1RXO - chains F and H of the 8 polymer chains in the assembly; structure by X-ray diffraction, 2.20 A resolution.

== Chain F ==
Protein: Ribulose bisphosphate carboxylase/oxygenase
From: Spinacia oleracea
Notes: EC 4.1.1.39
Reference sequence: P00870 (RBS1_SPIOL); residues 1-123 here correspond to UniProt positions 58-180 (UniProt number = residue number + 57)
Chain sequence (123 residues; each row starts with the number of its first residue):
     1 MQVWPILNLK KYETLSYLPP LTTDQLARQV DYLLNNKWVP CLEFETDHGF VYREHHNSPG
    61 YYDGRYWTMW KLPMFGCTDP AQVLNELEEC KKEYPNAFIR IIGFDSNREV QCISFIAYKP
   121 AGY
Differences from the reference sequence: conflict Gln2 (Lys59 in P00870), Ile6 (Thr63 in P00870), Leu7 (Gln64 in P00870), Leu9 (Met66 in P00870), Lys11 (Arg68 in P00870), Glu109 (Gln166 in P00870), Ile113 (Val170 in P00870)

== Chain H ==
Protein: Ribulose bisphosphate carboxylase/oxygenase
From: Spinacia oleracea
Notes: EC 4.1.1.39
Reference sequence: P00875 (RBL_SPIOL); residues 1-475 here = UniProt positions 1-475
Chain sequence (475 residues; row label = number of the first residue in the row):
     1 MSPQTETKAS VGFKAGVKDY KLTYYTPEYE TLDTDILAAF RVSPQPGVPP EEAGAAVAAE
    61 SSTGTWTTVW TDGLTNLDRY KGRCYHIEPV AGEENQYICY VAYPLDLFEE GSVTNMFTSI
   121 VGNVFGFKAL RALRLEDLRI PVAYVKTFQG PPHGIQVERD KLNKYGRPLL GCTIKPKLGL
   181 SAKNYGRAVY ECLRGGLDFT KDDENVNSQP FMRWRDRFLF CAEALYKAQA ETGEIKGHYL
   241 NATAGTCEDM MKRAVFAREL GVPIVMHDYL TGGFTANTTL SHYCRDNGLL LHIHRAMHAV
   301 IDRQKNHGMH FRVLAKALRL SGGDHIHSGT VVGKLEGERD ITLGFVDLLR DDYTEKDRSR
   361 GIYFTQSWVS TPGVLPVASG GIHVWHMPAL TEIFGDDSVL QFGGGTLGHP WGNAPGAVAN
   421 RVALEACVQA RNEGRDLARE GNTIIREATK WSPELAAACE VWKEIKFEFP AMDTV
Disordered / not traced: 1-8, 464-475
Differences from the reference sequence: modified residue (201)
Modified / non-standard residues: Lys201 (lysine nz-carboxylic acid; KCX)
Swiss-Prot annotation at these positions:
  - active site (Proton acceptor): Lys175, His294
  - binding site (substrate): Thr65, Asn123, Thr173, Lys177, Glu204, His294, Arg295, His327, Lys334, Ser379, Gly381, Gly403, Gly404
  - binding site (Mg(2+)): Lys201, Asp203, Glu204
  - site: Lys14 (Not N6-methylated), Lys334 (Transition state stabilizer)
  - modified residue: Pro3 (N-acetylproline), Lys201 (N6-carboxylysine)
Disulfides: Cys247 forms a disulfide with the same residue of a neighbouring copy of this chain
Metal / ion sites: Ca2+: Lys201, Asp203, Glu204 (together with ribulose-1,5-diphosphate)
Residues lining bound ligands: ribulose-1,5-diphosphate (RUB): Trp66, Asn123, Thr173, Lys175, Lys201, Asp203, Glu204, His294, Arg295, His298, His327, Gly329, Ser379, Gly380, Gly381, Gln401, Phe402, Gly403, Gly404

== How chain F and chain H interact ==
Contacting residue pairs (43):
  Glu43(F) - Arg187(H)  salt bridge
  Glu45(F) - Lys227(H)  salt bridge
  His55(F) - Tyr226(H)
  His56(F) - Glu259(H)  salt bridge
  His56(F) - Leu260(H)
  Ser58(F) - Glu259(H)
  Pro59(F) - Leu219(H)
  Gly60(F) - Leu219(H)
  Tyr61(F) - Leu219(H)
  Tyr61(F) - Glu223(H)
  Tyr61(F) - Tyr226(H)
  Tyr62(F) - Glu223(H)
  Asp63(F) - Glu223(H)
  Gly64(F) - Glu223(H)
  Arg65(F) - Leu219(H)
  Arg65(F) - Phe220(H)
  Arg65(F) - Glu223(H)  salt bridge
  Tyr66(F) - Lys183(H)  hydrogen bond (side chain-backbone)
  Tyr66(F) - Gly186(H)
  Tyr66(F) - Arg187(H)  hydrogen bond (side chain-backbone)
  Tyr66(F) - Phe220(H)
  Tyr66(F) - Glu223(H)  hydrogen bond (backbone-side chain)
  Tyr66(F) - Lys227(H)  hydrogen bond (backbone-side chain)
  Trp67(F) - Tyr190(H)
  Thr68(F) - Tyr190(H)
  Thr68(F) - Glu191(H)
  Thr68(F) - Arg194(H)
  Met69(F) - Arg187(H)
  Met69(F) - Glu191(H)  hydrogen bond (backbone-side chain)
  Leu72(F) - Pro410(H)
  Leu72(F) - Trp411(H)
  Leu72(F) - Gly412(H)
  Ile102(F) - Arg187(H)
  Phe104(F) - Asn184(H)
  Phe104(F) - Arg187(H)
  Arg108(F) - Phe211(H)
  Glu109(F) - Gly179(H)
  Glu109(F) - Ser181(H)
  Glu109(F) - Phe211(H)
  Val110(F) - Phe211(H)  hydrophobic
  Gln111(F) - Lys183(H)
  Gln111(F) - Asn184(H)
  Gln111(F) - Arg187(H)  hydrogen bond
Also at the interface, not in a pair above, chain F (24 interface residues in all): Lys71
Also at the interface, not in a pair above, chain H (24 interface residues in all): Ala182, Arg215, Ala222, Ala224

== Summary ==
The chain F/chain H interface involves 24 residues from each chain, with 6 hydrogen bonds and 4 salt bridges.
Polar contacts include Glu43(F)-Arg187(H), Glu45(F)-Lys227(H) and His56(F)-Glu259(H). Ligands of chain H:
ribulose-1,5-diphosphate.
Here chain F is Ribulose bisphosphate carboxylase/oxygenase and chain H is Ribulose bisphosphate
carboxylase/oxygenase, both from Spinacia oleracea. Entry 1RXO (Activated spinach rubisco in complex with its
substrate ribulose-1,5-bisphosphate and calcium) was determined by X-ray diffraction together with 1RCX from
the same study.
